6HJX - chains E and J of the 10 polymer chains in the assembly; structure by X-ray diffraction, 2.50 A resolution.

[Chain E]
Name: Cys-loop ligand-gated ion channel
Source organism: Dickeya chrysanthemi
Reference sequence: P0C7B7 (ELIC_DICCH); the construct has insertions or renumbered stretches relative to UniProt, so the offset changes along the chain: 8-163 = UniProt 8-163; 165-314 = UniProt 164-313
Chain sequence (307 residues; numbered 8 to 314; the number before each row is that of its first residue):
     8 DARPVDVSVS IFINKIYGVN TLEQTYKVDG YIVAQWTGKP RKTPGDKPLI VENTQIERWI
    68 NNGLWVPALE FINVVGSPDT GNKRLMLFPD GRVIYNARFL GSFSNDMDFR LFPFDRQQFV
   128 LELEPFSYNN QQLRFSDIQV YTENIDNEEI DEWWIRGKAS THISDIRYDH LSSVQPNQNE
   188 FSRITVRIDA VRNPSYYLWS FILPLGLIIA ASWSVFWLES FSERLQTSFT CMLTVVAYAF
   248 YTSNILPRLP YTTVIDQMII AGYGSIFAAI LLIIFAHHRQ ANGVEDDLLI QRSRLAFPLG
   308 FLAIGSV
Disordered / not traced: 181-182, 287-292
Sequence notes: insertion (164); engineered mutation C238 (Leu237 in P0C7B7), S300 (Cys299 in P0C7B7), S313 (Cys312 in P0C7B7); conflict N289 (Met288 in P0C7B7)

[Chain J]
Name: nanobody 72
Source organism: Lama glama
Notes: antibody fragment or engineered binder
Chain sequence (124 residues; each row starts with the number of its first residue):
     1 QVQLQESGGG LVQAGGSLRL SCAASGRIFS TNVMGWFRQA PGKEREFVAT VGRIGGSTVY
    61 ADFVKGRFTL SRDNAKNMVY LQMNSLKPED TAVYYCGARI GGSDRLAPEN YGYWGQGTQV
   121 TVSS
Disulfides: C22-C96

[Interface between chain E and chain J]
Residue-residue contacts (35; chain E residue first):
  N112(E) - R53(J)
  N112(E) - S103(J)  hydrogen bond
  D113(E) - R53(J)  salt bridge
  D113(E) - S103(J)  hydrogen bond (backbone-side chain)
  Q125(E) - G102(J)
  Q125(E) - S103(J)  hydrogen bond (side chain-backbone)
  Q125(E) - D104(J)
  Q125(E) - N110(J)  hydrogen bond
  V127(E) - S103(J)
  H169(E) - D104(J)  salt bridge
  H169(E) - L106(J)
  I170(E) - D62(J)
  S171(E) - V59(J)
  S171(E) - Y60(J)
  S171(E) - L106(J)
  D172(E) - T58(J)
  D172(E) - V59(J)
  D172(E) - Y60(J)  hydrogen bond (backbone-backbone)
  I173(E) - T58(J)
  I173(E) - V59(J)  hydrophobic
  R174(E) - G56(J)
  R174(E) - S57(J)
  R174(E) - T58(J)  hydrogen bond (backbone-backbone)
  R174(E) - Y60(J)
  R174(E) - V64(J)
  R174(E) - G66(J)
  R174(E) - F68(J)  hydrogen bond (side chain-backbone)
  R174(E) - T69(J)  hydrogen bond
  Y175(E) - G56(J)
  Y175(E) - S57(J)
  D176(E) - G56(J)  hydrogen bond (backbone-backbone)
  E187(E) - G66(J)
  T192(E) - L106(J)
  R194(E) - D104(J)  salt bridge
  R194(E) - E109(J)  salt bridge
Interface residues without a listed pair, chain J (21 interface residues in all): A61, R67, R105, A107

[Summary]
Chain E and chain J form an interface of 15 and 21 residues respectively; the contacts include 9 hydrogen
bonds and 4 salt bridges. Polar pairs include D113(E)-R53(J), H169(E)-D104(J) and R194(E)-D104(J).
Chain E is Cys-loop ligand-gated ion channel (Dickeya chrysanthemi) and chain J is nanobody 72 (Lama glama);
the structure, X-ray structure of a pentameric ligand gated ion channel from Erwinia chrysanthemi (ELIC) 7'C
pore mutant ..., was determined by X-ray diffraction, deposited together with 6HJY and 6HK0.
